Entry 8UHN (X-ray diffraction, 2.09 A resolution); this record covers chains H and L of the 3 polymer chains in the assembly.

Chain H:
Molecule: hSC44.ck.20.N32F Fab heavy chain
Organism: Oryctolagus cuniculus
Notes: antibody fragment or engineered binder
Sequence (225 residues; numbered 1 to 221 plus 4 insertion-coded residues; the number before each row is that of its first residue; a row labelled like 82A-82C holds insertion residues (82A, then the next letters in order)):
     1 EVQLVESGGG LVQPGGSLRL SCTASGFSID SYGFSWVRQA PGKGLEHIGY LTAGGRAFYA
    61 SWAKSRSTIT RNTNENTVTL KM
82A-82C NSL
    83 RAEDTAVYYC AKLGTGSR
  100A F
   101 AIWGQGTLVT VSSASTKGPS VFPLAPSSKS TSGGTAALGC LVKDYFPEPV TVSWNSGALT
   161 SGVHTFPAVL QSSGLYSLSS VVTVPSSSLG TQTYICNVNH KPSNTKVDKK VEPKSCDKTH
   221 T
Disordered / not traced: 215-221
Disulfides: Cys22-Cys92, Cys140-Cys196
What the authors report for this chain:
  - contacts within the chain: Lys94-Ser99 (hydrogen bond)

Chain L:
Molecule: hSC44.ck.20.N32F Fab light chain
Organism: Oryctolagus cuniculus
Notes: antibody fragment or engineered binder
Sequence (218 residues; each row starts with the number of its first residue; a row labelled like 27A-27B holds insertion residues (27A, then the next letters in order)):
     1 DIQMTQSPSS LSASVGDRVT ITCRASQ
27A-27B SV
    28 WRNKFVAWYQ QKPGKAPKRL IYAIASLYSG VPSRFSGSGS GTDFTLTISS LQPEDFATYY
    88 CVGHYGSE
95A-95D NDAY
    96 YAFGQGTKVE IKRTVAAPSV FIFPPSDEQL KSGTASVVCL LNNFYPREAK VSWYVDNALQ
   156 SGNSQESVTE QDSKDSTYSL SSTLTLSKAD YEKHKVYACE VTQGTTSVTK SFNRGEC
Disulfides: Cys23-Cys88, Cys134-Cys194
What the authors report for this chain:
  - contacts within the chain: Trp28-Phe32 (pi stacking)

Chain H / chain L interface:
Residue-residue contacts - 81 pairs, chain H then chain L:
  Ser35(H) - Tyr96(L)
  Val37(H) - Phe98(L)  hydrophobic
  Gln39(H) - Gln38(L)  hydrogen bond
  Gln39(H) - Tyr87(L)  hydrogen bond
  Lys43(H) - Tyr87(L)
  Gly44(H) - Tyr87(L)
  Leu45(H) - Pro44(L)  hydrophobic
  Leu45(H) - Tyr87(L)  hydrophobic
  Leu45(H) - Phe98(L)
  His47(H) - Tyr96(L)
  His47(H) - Phe98(L)
  Tyr50(H) - Ala95C(L)  hydrophobic
  Tyr50(H) - Tyr96(L)  hydrophobic
  Arg56(H) - Glu95(L)  hydrogen bond (side chain-backbone)
  Arg56(H) - Asn95A(L)
  Phe58(H) - Asn95A(L)
  Phe58(H) - Asp95B(L)
  Phe58(H) - Ala95C(L)
  Tyr59(H) - Tyr95D(L)
  Ser61(H) - Asp1(L)  hydrogen bond (backbone-side chain)
  Leu95(H) - Tyr36(L)  hydrogen bond (backbone-side chain)
  Leu95(H) - Arg46(L)
  Leu95(H) - Val89(L)  hydrophobic
  Leu95(H) - Tyr96(L)  hydrophobic
  Leu95(H) - Phe98(L)  hydrophobic
  Gly96(H) - Ala34(L)
  Gly96(H) - Arg46(L)  hydrogen bond (backbone-side chain)
  Gly96(H) - Tyr49(L)
  Thr97(H) - Lys31(L)
  Thr97(H) - Phe32(L)
  Thr97(H) - Val33(L)  hydrogen bond (backbone-backbone)
  Thr97(H) - Ala34(L)
  Thr97(H) - Ala50(L)  hydrogen bond (backbone-backbone)
  Thr97(H) - Val89(L)
  Thr97(H) - His91(L)
  Thr97(H) - Tyr96(L)
  Gly98(H) - Phe32(L)
  Ser99(H) - Arg46(L)  hydrogen bond (backbone-side chain)
  Ser99(H) - Tyr49(L)
  Arg100(H) - Arg46(L)  hydrogen bond (backbone-side chain)
  Arg100(H) - Tyr49(L)  hydrogen bond
  Arg100(H) - Tyr55(L)
  Arg100(H) - Ser56(L)
  Ala101(H) - Arg46(L)
  Trp103(H) - Tyr36(L)  hydrogen bond
  Trp103(H) - Pro44(L)  hydrophobic
  Val121(H) - Glu123(L)
  Phe122(H) - Ser121(L)
  Phe122(H) - Glu123(L)
  Phe122(H) - Gln124(L)
  Pro123(H) - Ser121(L)
  Pro123(H) - Glu123(L)
  Leu124(H) - Phe118(L)
  Leu124(H) - Val133(L)  hydrophobic
  Ala125(H) - Phe118(L)
  Thr131(H) - Lys205(L)  hydrogen bond
  Ser132(H) - Phe116(L)
  Ala137(H) - Phe116(L)  hydrophobic
  Ala137(H) - Phe118(L)
  Leu141(H) - Ser131(L)
  Lys143(H) - Gln124(L)
  Lys143(H) - Ser131(L)
  His164(H) - Asn137(L)
  His164(H) - Asn138(L)  hydrogen bond
  His164(H) - Ser174(L)  hydrogen bond
  Phe166(H) - Leu135(L)  hydrophobic
  Phe166(H) - Ser162(L)
  Phe166(H) - Thr164(L)
  Phe166(H) - Ser174(L)
  Phe166(H) - Leu175(L)
  Phe166(H) - Ser176(L)
  Pro167(H) - Ser162(L)  hydrogen bond (backbone-side chain)
  Pro167(H) - Val163(L)
  Val169(H) - Gln160(L)
  Val169(H) - Glu161(L)
  Leu170(H) - Gln160(L)  hydrogen bond (backbone-side chain)
  Gln171(H) - Gln160(L)
  Ser179(H) - Ser176(L)
  Val181(H) - Leu135(L)  hydrophobic
  Thr183(H) - Asn137(L)
  Lys209(H) - Glu123(L)  salt bridge
Other interface residues (no listed pair), chain H (49 interface residues in all): Glu46, Thr52, Tyr91, Lys94, Phe100A, Thr135, Leu138, Thr165, Lys214
Other interface residues (no listed pair), chain L (47 interface residues in all): Ala43, Gly90, Asp167, Thr178, Cys212
The authors on this interface:
  - specific contacts: Thr97(H)-Val89(L) (hydrophobic contact), Thr97(H)-Tyr96(L) (hydrophobic contact), Ser99(H)-Arg46(L) (hydrogen bond), Arg100(H)-Tyr49(L) (hydrogen bond), Arg100(H)-Ser56(L)

In short:
The interface between chain H and chain L involves 49 residues on one side and 47 on the other; the contacts
include 17 hydrogen bonds and 1 salt bridge. Among the polar pairs are Lys209(H)-Glu123(L), Gln39(H)-Gln38(L)
and Gln39(H)-Tyr87(L). The authors report hydrophobic contacts between Thr97(H) and Val89(L) and Thr97(H) and
Tyr96(L); hydrogen bonds between Ser99(H) and Arg46(L) and Arg100(H) and Tyr49(L); a contact between Arg100(H)
and Ser56(L). From the paper: contacts within the chain involving Ser99(H), Lys94(H) and Phe32(L) among
others.
Chain H is hSC44.ck.20.N32F Fab heavy chain and chain L is hSC44.ck.20.N32F Fab light chain, both from
Oryctolagus cuniculus; the structure, anti-Phosphohistidine Fab hSC44.ck.20.N32F with 3pHis peptide, was
determined by X-ray diffraction, deposited together with 8UHH, 8UHJ and 8UHP.
